7NPR - chains B5 and P1 of the 27 polymer chains in the assembly; structure by electron microscopy, 3.82 A resolution.

== Chain B5 ==
Name: ESX-5 secretion system ATPase EccB5
From: Mycobacterium tuberculosis (strain ATCC 25618 / H37Rv)
Notes: EC 3.6.-.-
UniProtKB: P9WNQ9 (ECCB5_MYCTU); residues 1-506 here = UniProt positions 1-506
Chain sequence (506 residues; numbered 1 to 506; the number before each row is that of its first residue):
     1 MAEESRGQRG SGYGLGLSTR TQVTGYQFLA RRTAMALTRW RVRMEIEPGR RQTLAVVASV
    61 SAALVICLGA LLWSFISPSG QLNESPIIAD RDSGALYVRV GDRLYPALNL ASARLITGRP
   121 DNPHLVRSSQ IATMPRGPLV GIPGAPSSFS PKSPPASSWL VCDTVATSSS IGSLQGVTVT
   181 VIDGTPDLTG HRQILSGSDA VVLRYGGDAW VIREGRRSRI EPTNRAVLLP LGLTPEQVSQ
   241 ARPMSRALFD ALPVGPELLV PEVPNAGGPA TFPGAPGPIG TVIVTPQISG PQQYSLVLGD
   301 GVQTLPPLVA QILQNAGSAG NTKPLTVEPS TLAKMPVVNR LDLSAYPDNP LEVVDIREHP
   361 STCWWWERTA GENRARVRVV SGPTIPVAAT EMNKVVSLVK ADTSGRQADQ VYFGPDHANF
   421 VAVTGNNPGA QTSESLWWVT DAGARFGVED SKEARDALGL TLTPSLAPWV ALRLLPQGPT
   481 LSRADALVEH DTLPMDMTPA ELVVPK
Unresolved in the structure: 1-9, 168-174, 497-506
Disulfide bonds: Cys162-Cys363

== Chain P1 ==
Name: Mycosin-5
From: Mycobacterium tuberculosis (strain ATCC 25618 / H37Rv)
Notes: EC 3.4.21.-
UniProtKB: O53945 (MYCP5_MYCTU); numbering as in UniProt (aligned over 1-585)
Chain sequence (585 residues; numbered 1 to 585; the number before each row is that of its first residue):
     1 MQRFGTGSSR SWCGRAGTAT IAAVLLASGA LTGLPPAYAI SPPTIDPGAL PPDGPPGPLA
    61 PMKQNAYCTE VGVLPGTDFQ LQPKYMEMLN LNEAWQFGRG DGVKVAVIDT GVTPHPRLPR
   121 LIPGGDYVMA GGDGLSDCDA HGTLVASMIA AVPANGAVPL PSVPRRPVTI PTTETPPPPQ
   181 TVTLSPVPPQ TVTVIPAPPP EEGVPPGAPV PGPEPPPAPG PQPPAVDRGG GTVTVPSYSG
   241 GRKIAPIDNP RNPHPSAPSP ALGPPPDAFS GIAPGVEIIS IRQSSQAFGL KDPYTGDEDP
   301 QTAQKIDNVE TMARAIVHAA NMGASVINIS DVMCMSARNV IDQRALGAAV HYAAVDKDAV
   361 IVAAAGDGSK KDCKQNPIFD PLQPDDPRAW NAVTTVVTPS WFHDYVLTVG AVDANGQPLS
   421 KMSIAGPWVS ISAPGTDVVG LSPRDDGLIN AIDGPDNSLL VPAGTSFSAA IVSGVAALVR
   481 AKFPELSAYQ IINRLIHTAR PPARGVDNQV GYGVVDPVAA LTWDVPKGPA EPPKQLSAPL
   541 VVPQPPAPRD MVPIWVAAGG LAGALLIGGA VFGTATLMRR SRKQQ
Unresolved in the structure: 1-39, 172-265, 578-585
Swiss-Prot annotation at these positions:
  - active site (Charge relay system): Asp109, His141, Ser466
Disulfide bonds: Cys68-Cys138, Cys334-Cys373

== How chain B5 and chain P1 interact ==
Residue-residue contacts (34):
  Tyr205(B5) with Asp524(P1), hydrogen bond
  Arg217(B5) with Thr522(P1)
  Arg246(B5) with Asp524(P1), salt bridge
  Asp250(B5) with Trp523(P1); Asp524(P1), hydrogen bond (side chain-backbone)
  Val254(B5) with Gln96(P1)
  Val399(B5) with Ala538(P1), hydrophobic
  Ala401(B5) with Pro533(P1); Leu536(P1), hydrophobic
  Arg406(B5) with His497(P1), hydrogen bond
  Thr424(B5) with Arg500(P1)
  Asn426(B5) with Asp516(P1)
  Asn427(B5) with Asn90(P1)
  Thr432(B5) with Met88(P1); Asn415(P1)
  Ser433(B5) with Asn415(P1); Gln417(P1)
  Glu434(B5) with Met88(P1); Arg500(P1), salt bridge; Val514(P1)
  Ser435(B5) with Pro501(P1), hydrogen bond (side chain-backbone)
  Gly447(B5) with Ala503(P1)
  Val448(B5) with Ala503(P1)
  Glu449(B5) with Arg504(P1), salt bridge
  Trp469(B5) with Ala499(P1); Pro501(P1), hydrophobic
  Val470(B5) with Trp523(P1), hydrophobic
  Arg473(B5) with Trp523(P1)
  Thr480(B5) with Ala503(P1), hydrogen bond (side chain-backbone); Arg504(P1)
  Ser482(B5) with Arg504(P1)
  Asp485(B5) with Pro381(P1); Arg504(P1), salt bridge
  Asp496(B5) with Ser537(P1), hydrogen bond (backbone-side chain)
Interface residues without a listed pair, chain B5 (33 interface residues in all): Phe249, Pro253, Val423, Gly425, Leu436, Trp437, Ala484, Val488
Interface residues without a listed pair, chain P1 (28 interface residues in all): Glu93, Phe97, Leu382, Gly416, Pro502, Pro526, Gln535

== Overview ==
The interface between chain B5 and chain P1 involves 33 residues on one side and 28 on the other, with 6
hydrogen bonds and 4 salt bridges. Polar contacts include Arg246(B5)-Asp524(P1), Glu434(B5)-Arg500(P1) and
Glu449(B5)-Arg504(P1). From UniProt: 3 active-site residues on chain P1.
Chain B5 is ESX-5 secretion system ATPase EccB5 and chain P1 is Mycosin-5, both from Mycobacterium
tuberculosis (strain ATCC 25618 / H37Rv); the structure, Structure of an intact ESX-5 inner membrane complex,
Composite C3 model, was determined by electron microscopy together with 7NP7, 7NPU, 7NPV, 7NPS and 7NPT from
the same study.
